1U1E - chains A and C of the 6 polymer chains in the assembly; structure by X-ray diffraction, 2.00 A resolution.

[Chain A (and C)]
Protein: Uridine phosphorylase
From: Escherichia coli
Notes: EC 2.4.2.3; chain C of this document is another copy of the same molecule, construct and numbering; everything in this record applies to it too
UniProtKB: P12758 (UDP_ECOLI); residues 2-253 here correspond to UniProt positions 1-252 (UniProt number = residue number - 1)
Sequence (256 residues; row label = number of the first residue in the row; numbers below 1 keep their minus sign (Gly-2 is residue -2)):
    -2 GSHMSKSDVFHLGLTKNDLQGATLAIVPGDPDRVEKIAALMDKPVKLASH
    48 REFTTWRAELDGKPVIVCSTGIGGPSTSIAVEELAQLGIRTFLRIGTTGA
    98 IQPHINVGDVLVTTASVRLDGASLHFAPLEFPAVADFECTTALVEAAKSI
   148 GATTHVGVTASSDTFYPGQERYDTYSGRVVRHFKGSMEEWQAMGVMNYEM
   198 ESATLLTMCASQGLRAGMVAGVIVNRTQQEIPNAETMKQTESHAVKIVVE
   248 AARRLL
Unresolved in the structure: -2 to 0 (chain C: -2 to 3)
Sequence notes: cloning artifact (-2 to 1)
Metal / ion sites: K+: Glu49, Ile69, Ser73 (shared with 3 residues of chain B)
Residues lining bound ligands:
  - 182 (1-((2-hydroxyethoxy)methyl)-5-(phenylselanyl)pyrimidine-2,4(1h,3h)-dione), molecule 1: Phe7, His8, Arg48
  - 182, molecule 2: Ile69, Thr94, Thr95, Gly96, Phe162, Gln166, Arg168, Tyr195, Glu196, Met197, Ile220, Val221, Glu227, Pro229

[How chain A and chain C interact]
Residue-residue contacts (50; chain A residue first):
  Thr111(A) - Phe134(C)
  Ala112(A) - Pro129(C)  hydrophobic
  Ala112(A) - Val131(C)  hydrophobic
  Ser113(A) - Glu127(C)
  Ser113(A) - Pro129(C)
  Val114(A) - Glu127(C)
  Val114(A) - Phe128(C)  hydrophobic
  Val114(A) - Pro129(C)
  Arg115(A) - Glu127(C)  hydrogen bond (backbone-backbone)
  Leu116(A) - Glu127(C)
  Phe123(A) - Met190(C)
  Pro125(A) - Trp187(C)  hydrophobic
  Pro125(A) - Met190(C)
  Leu126(A) - Leu126(C)
  Leu126(A) - Glu127(C)
  Glu127(A) - Ser113(C)
  Glu127(A) - Val114(C)
  Glu127(A) - Arg115(C)  hydrogen bond (backbone-backbone)
  Glu127(A) - Leu126(C)
  Glu127(A) - Trp187(C)
  Phe128(A) - Val114(C)  hydrophobic
  Phe128(A) - Met190(C)  hydrophobic
  Phe128(A) - Val192(C)  hydrophobic
  Pro129(A) - Ala112(C)  hydrophobic
  Pro129(A) - Ser113(C)
  Pro129(A) - Val114(C)
  Pro129(A) - Val155(C)  hydrophobic
  Val131(A) - Ala112(C)  hydrophobic
  Phe134(A) - Thr111(C)
  Phe134(A) - Thr137(C)
  Phe134(A) - Thr138(C)
  Phe134(A) - Val141(C)  hydrophobic
  Phe134(A) - Val153(C)  hydrophobic
  Thr137(A) - Phe134(C)
  Thr138(A) - Phe134(C)
  Val141(A) - Phe134(C)  hydrophobic
  Val155(A) - Pro129(C)  hydrophobic
  Val155(A) - Val131(C)  hydrophobic
  Trp187(A) - Pro125(C)  hydrophobic
  Trp187(A) - Glu127(C)
  Ala189(A) - Ser208(C)
  Met190(A) - Phe123(C)
  Met190(A) - Ala124(C)  hydrophobic
  Met190(A) - Pro125(C)
  Met190(A) - Ala207(C)
  Met190(A) - Ser208(C)
  Val192(A) - Phe128(C)  hydrophobic
  Ala207(A) - Met190(C)
  Ser208(A) - Ala189(C)
  Ser208(A) - Met190(C)
Interface residues without a listed pair, chain A (27 interface residues in all): Ala124, Val153, His179
Interface residues without a listed pair, chain C (28 interface residues in all): Leu116, His179, Gln209

[Overview]
Chain A and chain C form an interface of 27 and 28 residues respectively, with 2 hydrogen bonds. Its one
hydrogen bond, Arg115(A)-Glu127(C), is backbone to backbone. Chain A binds compound 182. Glu49(A), Ile69(A)
and Ser73(A) coordinate K+.
Chain A and chain C are both Uridine phosphorylase (Escherichia coli); the structure, Structure of e. coli
uridine phosphorylase complexed to 5(phenylseleno)acyclouridine (PSAU), was determined by X-ray diffraction
(same publication as 1U1C, 1U1D, 1U1F and 1U1G).
